PDB entry 9AU7 | electron microscopy, 3.40 A resolution | chains C and D of the 4 polymer chains in the assembly

Chain C:
Molecule: Vacuolar protein sorting-associated protein 26C
Organism: Homo sapiens
Reference sequence: O14972 (VP26C_HUMAN); numbering as in UniProt (aligned over 1-297)
Amino-acid sequence (297 residues; each row starts with the number of its first residue):
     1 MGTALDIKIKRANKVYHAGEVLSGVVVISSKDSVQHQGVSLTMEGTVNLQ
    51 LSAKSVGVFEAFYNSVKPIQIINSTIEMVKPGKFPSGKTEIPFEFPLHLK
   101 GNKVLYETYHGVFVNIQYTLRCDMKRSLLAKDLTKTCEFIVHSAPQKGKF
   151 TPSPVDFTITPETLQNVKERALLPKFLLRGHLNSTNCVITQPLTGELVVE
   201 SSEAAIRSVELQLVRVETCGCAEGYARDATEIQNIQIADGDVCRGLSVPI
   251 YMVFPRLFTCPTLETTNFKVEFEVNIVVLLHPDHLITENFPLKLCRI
Unresolved in the structure: 54-62, 147-149
From the paper describing this entry:
  - post-translational modification sites: Lys14 (citing earlier work)

Chain D:
Molecule: Sorting nexin-17
Reference sequence: Q15036 (SNX17_HUMAN); residues 451-470 here = UniProt positions 451-470
Amino-acid sequence (20 residues; numbered 451 to 470; the number before each row is that of its first residue):
   451 ASASDVHGNFAFEGIGDEDL
Unresolved in the structure: 451-457
Swiss-Prot annotation at these positions:
  - region: Gly458 to Leu470 (Interacts with the retriever complex)
From the paper describing this entry:
  - mutagenesis - L470G: abolished binding to Retriever

Chain C / chain D interface:
Contacting residue pairs (6):
  Glu231(C) - Gly458(D)
  Ile232(C) - Asn459(D)
  Ile232(C) - Phe460(D)
  Ile232(C) - Ala461(D)
  Phe258(C) - Asn459(D)
  Phe258(C) - Phe460(D)
Also at the interface, not in a pair above, chain C (8 interface residues in all): Lys14, Arg215, Gln233, Pro255, Arg256
Also at the interface, not in a pair above, chain D (6 interface residues in all): Ile465, Asp469
The authors on this interface:
  - residue pairs: Lys14(C)-Asp469(D)
  - interface residues, chain D: Asn459(D), Phe460(D), Ala461(D)

In short:
Chain C and chain D form an interface of 8 and 6 residues respectively. The paper describes a contact between
Lys14(C) and Asp469(D). From the paper: L470G of chain D abolishes binding to Retriever; interface residues
Asn459(D), Phe460(D) and Ala461(D).
Chain C is Vacuolar protein sorting-associated protein 26C (Homo sapiens) and chain D is Sorting nexin-17; the
structure, Human Retriever VPS35L/VPS29/VPS26C complex bound to SNX17 peptide (Composite Map), was determined
by electron microscopy.
